PDB entry 6MZG | X-ray diffraction, 3.21 A resolution | chains D and F of the 6 polymer chains in the assembly

# Chain D
Protein: Tubulin beta chain
Organism: Sus scrofa
UniProt: P02554 (TBB_PIG); the author numbering skips numbers that UniProt does not, so the offset changes along the chain: 1-42 = UniProt 1-42; 45-360 = UniProt 43-358; 369-455 = UniProt 359-445
Chain sequence (445 residues; row label = number of the first residue in the row; note: 10 numbers in that range are skipped by the numbering (no residue carries them; nothing is unmodelled there)):
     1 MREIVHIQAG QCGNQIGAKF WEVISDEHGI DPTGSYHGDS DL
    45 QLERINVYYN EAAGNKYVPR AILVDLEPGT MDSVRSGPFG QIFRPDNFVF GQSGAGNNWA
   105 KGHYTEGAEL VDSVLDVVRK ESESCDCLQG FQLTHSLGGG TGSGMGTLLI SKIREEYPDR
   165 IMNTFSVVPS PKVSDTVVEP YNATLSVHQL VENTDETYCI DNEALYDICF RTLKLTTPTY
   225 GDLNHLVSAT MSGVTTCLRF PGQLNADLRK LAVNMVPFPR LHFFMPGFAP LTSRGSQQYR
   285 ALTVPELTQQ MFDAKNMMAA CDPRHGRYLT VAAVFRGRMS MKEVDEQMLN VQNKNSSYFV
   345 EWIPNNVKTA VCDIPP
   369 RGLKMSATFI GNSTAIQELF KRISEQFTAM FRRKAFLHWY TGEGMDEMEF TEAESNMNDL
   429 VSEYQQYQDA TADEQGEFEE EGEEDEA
Unresolved in the structure: 58-60, 442-455
Swiss-Prot annotation at these positions:
  - motif: Met1 to Ile4 (MREI motif)
  - binding site (GTP): Gln11, Glu71, Ser140, Gly144, Thr145, Gly146, Asn206, Asn228
  - binding site (Mg(2+)): Glu71
  - modified residue: Ser40 (Phosphoserine), Lys60 (N6-acetyllysine), Ser174 (Phosphoserine), Thr287 (Phosphothreonine), Thr292 (Phosphothreonine), Arg320 (Omega-N-methylarginine), Glu448 (5-glutamyl polyglutamate)
  - cross-link (Glycyl lysine isopeptide (Lys-Gly)): Lys60 (interchain with G-Cter in ubiquitin), Lys326 (interchain with G-Cter in ubiquitin)
Residues lining bound ligands: GDP (guanosine-5'-diphosphate): Ala9, Gly10, Gln11, Cys12, Gln15, Ile16, Asp69, Asn101, Ser140, Gly142, Gly143, Gly144, Thr145, Gly146, Val171, Pro173, Val177, Ser178, Glu183, Asn206, Leu209, Tyr224, Leu227, Asn228

# Chain F
Protein: Truncated Darpin-D1
Organism: Escherichia coli
Notes: engineered mutation(s): N-terminal truncation (residues 1-40); antibody fragment or engineered binder
Chain sequence (140 residues; each row starts with the number of its first residue):
    30 MRGSHHHHHH GSATDASGLT PLHLAATYGH LEIVEVLLKH GADVNAIDIM GSTPLHLAAL
    90 IGHLEIVEVL LKHGADVNAV DTWGDTPLHL AAIMGHLEIV EVLLKHGADV NAQDKFGKTA
   150 FDISIDNGNE DLAEILQKLN
Unresolved in the structure: 30-42, 168-169

# Interface between chain D and chain F
Pairs across the interface (27):
  Pro175(D) - Met123(F)
  Lys176(D) - Asp160(F)  salt bridge
  Val181(D) - Ile90(F)
  Arg215(D) - Asp160(F)  salt bridge
  Glu393(D) - Ile122(F)
  Glu393(D) - Ile152(F)
  Glu393(D) - Asn156(F)  hydrogen bond
  Gln394(D) - Ile122(F)
  Gln394(D) - Met123(F)
  Ala397(D) - Leu89(F)
  Ala397(D) - Ile122(F)  hydrophobic
  Ala397(D) - Met123(F)  hydrophobic
  Met398(D) - Ile90(F)  hydrophobic
  Met398(D) - Met123(F)  hydrophobic
  Arg400(D) - Trp112(F)
  Arg400(D) - Asp114(F)  salt bridge
  Arg401(D) - Leu86(F)
  Arg401(D) - Leu89(F)
  Arg401(D) - Asp110(F)  salt bridge
  Arg401(D) - Trp112(F)
  Arg401(D) - Asp114(F)  salt bridge
  Arg401(D) - Leu119(F)
  Ala403(D) - Tyr57(F)
  Ala403(D) - Ile90(F)  hydrophobic
  Phe404(D) - Tyr57(F)  hydrogen bond (backbone-side chain)
  Phe404(D) - Ile90(F)  hydrophobic
  His406(D) - Tyr57(F)
Other interface residues (no listed pair), chain D (16 interface residues in all): Lys389, Arg390, Lys402
Other interface residues (no listed pair), chain F (18 interface residues in all): Thr56, Ser81, Gly124, His125, Phe145

# Summary
16 residues of chain D face 18 of chain F across their interface; the contacts include 2 hydrogen bonds and 5
salt bridges. Polar pairs include Lys176(D)-Asp160(F), Arg215(D)-Asp160(F) and Arg400(D)-Asp114(F). Ligands of
chain D: GDP.
Chain D is Tubulin beta chain (Sus scrofa) and chain F is Truncated Darpin-D1 (Escherichia coli); the
structure, Structural Basis of Tubulin Recruitment and Assembly by Microtubule Polymerases with Tumor
Overexpressed Gene (TOG) Domain ..., was determined by X-ray diffraction together with 6MZE and 6MZF from the
same study.
